Entry 1R3C (X-ray diffraction, 2.00 A resolution); this record covers chain A.

[Chain A]
Protein: Mitogen-activated protein kinase 14
From: Homo sapiens
Notes: EC 2.7.1.37
UniProt: Q16539 (MK14_HUMAN); residues 1-360 here = UniProt positions 1-360
Sequence (366 residues; numbered -5 to 360; the number before each row is that of its first residue; numbers below 1 keep their minus sign (Gly-5 is residue -5)):
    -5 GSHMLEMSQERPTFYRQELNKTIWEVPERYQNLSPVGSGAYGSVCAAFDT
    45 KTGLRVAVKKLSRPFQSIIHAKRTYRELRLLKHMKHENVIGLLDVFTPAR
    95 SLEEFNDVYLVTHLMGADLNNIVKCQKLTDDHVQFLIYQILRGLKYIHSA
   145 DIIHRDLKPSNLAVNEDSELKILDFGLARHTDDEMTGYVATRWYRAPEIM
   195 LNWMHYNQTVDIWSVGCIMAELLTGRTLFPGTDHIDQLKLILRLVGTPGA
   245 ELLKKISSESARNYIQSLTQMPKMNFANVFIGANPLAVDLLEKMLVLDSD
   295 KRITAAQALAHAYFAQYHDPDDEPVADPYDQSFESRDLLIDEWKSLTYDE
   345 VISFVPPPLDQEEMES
Not modelled in the structure: -5 to 3, 353-360
Sequence notes: cloning artifact (-5 to 0); engineered mutation Ser162 (Cys in Q16539)
Swiss-Prot annotation at these positions:
  - motif: Thr180 to Tyr182 (TXY)
  - active site: Asp168 (Proton acceptor)
  - binding site (ATP): Val30 to Val38, Lys53
  - modified residue: Ser2 (N-acetylserine), Thr16 (Phosphothreonine), Lys53 (N6-acetyllysine), Lys152 (N6-acetyllysine), Thr180 (Phosphothreonine), Tyr182 (Phosphotyrosine), Thr263 (Phosphothreonine), Tyr323 (Phosphotyrosine)
  - natural variant: Ala51 (A51V: In a gastric adenocarcinoma sample), Pro322 (P322R: In a lung adenocarcinoma sample)
  - mutagenesis: Ala34 (A34V: Lowered kinase activity), Lys53 (K53R: Loss of kinase activity), Lys54 (K54R: Impairs MAP2K6/MKK6-dependent autophosphorylation), Tyr69 (Y69H: Lowered kinase activity), Asp168 (D168A: Loss of kinase activity), Thr175 (T175A: No effect on either the kinase activity or tyrosine phosphorylation), Asp176 (D176A: Emulation of the active state. Increase in activity; when associated with S-327 or L-327), Asp177 (D177A: Loss of kinase activity), Thr180 (T180E: Loss of kinase activity), Tyr182 (Y182F: Loss of kinase activity), Ala320 (A320T: Lowered kinase activity), Phe327 (F327L: Emulation of the active state. Increase in activity; when associated with A-176; F327S: Emulation of the active state. Increase in activity; when associated with A-176), 1 further mutagenesis entry in UniProt
Metal / ion sites: Mg2+: Asn155, Asp168

[Summary]
Asn155 and Asp168 form the Mg2+ site. Curated annotation (UniProt) lists active-site residue Asp168, 10
ATP-binding residues and 13 mutagenesis sites.
Chain A is Mitogen-activated protein kinase 14 (Homo sapiens); the structure, The structure of P38ALPHA C162S
mutant, was determined by X-ray diffraction, deposited together with 1R39.
